1YVQ - chains A and C of the 4 polymer chains in the assembly; structure by X-ray diffraction, 1.80 A resolution.

[Chain A (and C)]
Protein: Hemoglobin alpha chain
From: Homo sapiens
Notes: chain C of this document is another copy of the same molecule, construct and numbering; everything in this record applies to it too
Reference sequence: P69905 (HBA_HUMAN); residue numbers follow UniProt; this construct covers 1-141
Amino-acid sequence (141 residues; row label = number of the first residue in the row):
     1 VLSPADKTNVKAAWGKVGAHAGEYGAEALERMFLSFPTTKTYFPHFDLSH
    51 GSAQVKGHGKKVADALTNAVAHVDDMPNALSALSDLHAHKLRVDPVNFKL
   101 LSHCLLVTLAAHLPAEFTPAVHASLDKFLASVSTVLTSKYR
Bound ions: heme Fe: His-87 (together with carbon monoxide)
Residues lining bound ligands: carbon monoxide / heme: Leu-29, Met-32, Thr-39, Tyr-42, Phe-43, His-45, Phe-46, His-58, Lys-61, Val-62, Ala-65, Leu-66, Leu-83, Leu-86, His-87, Leu-91, Val-93, Asn-97, Phe-98, Leu-101, Leu-105, Val-132, Leu-136
Curated features (UniProtKB/Swiss-Prot):
  - site: Lys-61 (Not glycated)

[Chain A / chain C interface]
Contacting residue pairs (18; chain A residue first):
  Val-1(A) with Pro-77(C), hydrophobic; Thr-134(C); Val-135(C), hydrophobic; Ser-138(C), hydrogen bond (backbone-side chain); Tyr-140(C), hydrophobic
  Leu-2(A) with Tyr-140(C)
  Ser-3(A) with Tyr-140(C); Arg-141(C)
  Pro-4(A) with Tyr-140(C); Arg-141(C)
  Lys-127(A) with Lys-139(C), hydrogen bond (side chain-backbone)
  Ser-138(A) with Val-1(C), hydrogen bond (side chain-backbone)
  Lys-139(A) with Lys-127(C), hydrogen bond (backbone-side chain)
  Tyr-140(A) with Val-1(C); Leu-2(C); Ser-3(C); Pro-4(C)
  Arg-141(A) with Pro-4(C)
Interface residues without a listed pair, chain A (13 interface residues in all): Asp-6, Pro-77, Thr-134, Val-135
Interface residues without a listed pair, chain C (13 interface residues in all): Asp-6

[In short]
The chain A/chain C interface involves 13 residues from each chain, with 4 hydrogen bonds. Polar contacts
include Val-1(A)/Ser-138(C) and Lys-127(A)/Lys-139(C). Ligands of chain A: carbon monoxide / heme.
Chain A and chain C are both Hemoglobin alpha chain (Homo sapiens); the structure, The low salt (PEG) crystal
structure of CO Hemoglobin E (betaE26K) approaching physiological pH (pH 7.5), was determined by X-ray
diffraction.
